Entry 8G85 (electron microscopy, 3.99 A resolution); this record covers chains D and A of the 12 polymer chains in the assembly.

== Chain D ==
Molecule: Envelope glycoprotein gp120
From: Human immunodeficiency virus 1
Reference sequence: Q2N0S6 (Q2N0S6_9HIV1); the construct lacks a stretch of the UniProt sequence and is renumbered around it, so the offset changes along the chain: 31-141 = UniProt 30-140; 150-184 = UniProt 141-175; 190-309 = UniProt 189-308; 312-321 = UniProt 309-318; 2 more segments
Sequence (481 residues; numbered 31 to 513 plus 14 insertion-coded residues; 16 numbers in that range are skipped by the numbering (no residue carries them; nothing is unmodelled there); the number before each row is that of its first residue; a row labelled like 184A-184M holds insertion residues (184A, then the next letters in order)):
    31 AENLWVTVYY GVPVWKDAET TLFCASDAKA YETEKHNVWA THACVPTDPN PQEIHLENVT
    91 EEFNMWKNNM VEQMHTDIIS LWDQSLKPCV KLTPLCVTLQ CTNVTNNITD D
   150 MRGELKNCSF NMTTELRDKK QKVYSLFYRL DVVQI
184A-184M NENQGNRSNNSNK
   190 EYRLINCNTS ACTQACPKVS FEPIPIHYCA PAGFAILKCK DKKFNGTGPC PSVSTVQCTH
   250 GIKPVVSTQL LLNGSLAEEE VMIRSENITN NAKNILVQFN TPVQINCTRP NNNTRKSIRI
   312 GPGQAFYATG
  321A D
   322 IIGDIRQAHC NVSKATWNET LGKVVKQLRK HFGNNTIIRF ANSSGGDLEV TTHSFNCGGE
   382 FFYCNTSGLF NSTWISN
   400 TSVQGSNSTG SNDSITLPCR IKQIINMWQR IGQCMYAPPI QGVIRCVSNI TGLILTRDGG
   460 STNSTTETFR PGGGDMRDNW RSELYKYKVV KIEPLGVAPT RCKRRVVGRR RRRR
Disordered / not traced: 31, 59-65, 184A-184M, 400-410, 506-513
Construct notes: conflict Cys201 (Ile200 in Q2N0S6), Asn332 (Thr330 in Q2N0S6), Cys433 (Ala430 in Q2N0S6), Cys501 (Ala498 in Q2N0S6), Arg509 (Glu506 in Q2N0S6), Arg510 (Lys507 in Q2N0S6), Arg512 (Ala509 in Q2N0S6), Arg513 (Val510 in Q2N0S6)
Disulfides: Cys54-Cys74, Cys119-Cys205, Cys126-Cys196, Cys131-Cys157, Cys201-Cys433, Cys218-Cys247, Cys228-Cys239, Cys296-Cys331, Cys378-Cys445, Cys385-Cys418
Covalently attached groups: N-acetylglucosamine (NAG) linked to Asn88, Asn133, Asn156, Asn160, Asn197, Asn234, Asn262, Asn276, Asn295, Asn301, Asn332, Asn339, Asn355, Asn363, Asn386, Asn392, Asn448

== Chain A ==
Molecule: vFP52.02 Heavy
From: Mus musculus
Sequence (116 residues; numbered 1 to 113 plus 4 insertion-coded residues; 1 number in that range is skipped by the numbering (no residue carries it; nothing is unmodelled there); the number before each row is that of its first residue; a row labelled like 82A-82C holds insertion residues (82A, then the next letters in order)):
     1 DVQLQESGPG LVKPSQSLSL TCSVTGYSIT SAYYW
   35A N
    36 WIRQFPGKKL EWMGYLLYDG STGYNPSLKN RISITRDTSK NQFFLKL
82A-82C NSV
    83 TPEDTATYYC SREGNNR
   101 SYWGQGTTLI VSS
Disordered / not traced: 1
Disulfides: Cys22-Cys92

== How chain D and chain A interact ==
Pairs across the interface (6):
  Pro79(D) - Gly26(A)
  Asn80(D) - Gly26(A)
  Asn80(D) - Tyr27(A)
  Asn80(D) - Ser28(A)
  Gln82(D) - Tyr27(A)  hydrogen bond
  Gln82(D) - Ser31(A)  hydrogen bond
Other interface residues (no listed pair), chain D (4 interface residues in all): Glu83
Other interface residues (no listed pair), chain A (5 interface residues in all): Arg99

== Overview ==
4 residues of chain D face 5 of chain A across their interface, with 2 hydrogen bonds. Polar contacts include
Gln82(D)-Tyr27(A) and Gln82(D)-Ser31(A). Covalently linked N-acetylglucosamine: at Asn88(D), Asn133(D),
Asn156(D), Asn160(D), Asn197(D) and Asn234(D) and 11 more.
Chain D is Envelope glycoprotein gp120 (Human immunodeficiency virus 1) and chain A is vFP52.02 Heavy (Mus
musculus); the structure, vFP52.02 Fab in complex with BG505 DS-SOSIP Env trimer, was determined by electron
microscopy (same publication as 8FR6, 8G9X, 8G9Y and 8GAS).
